PDB entry 4V4W | electron microscopy, 15.00 A resolution (very low resolution: no residue pairs are listed; an interface is given only as per-side residue counts) | chains B0 and B2 of the 52 polymer chains in the assembly

[Chain B0]
Molecule: 23S ribosomal RNA
From: Escherichia coli
Sequence (2740 nucleotides; numbered 16 to 2902; 147 numbers in that range are skipped by the numbering (no residue carries them; nothing is unmodelled there); the number before each row is that of its first residue):
    16 CGUACACGGUGGAUGCCCUGGCAGUCA
    44 AGGCGAUGAAGGACGUGCUAAUCUGCGAUAAGCGUCGGUAAGGUGAUAUG
    94 AACCGUU
   102 UAACCGGCGAUUUCCGAAUGGGGAA
   128 CCC
   140 CG
   149 AUCAUU
   161 AUCCA
   172 AAUGAGGCGAACCGGGGGAACUGAAACAUCUAAGUACCCCGAGGAAAAGA
   222 AAUCAACCGAGAUUCCCCCAGUAGCGGCGAGCGAACGGGGAGCAGCCC
   271 GAGCCU
   278 AAUCAGUGUGUGUGUU
   295 GUGGAAGCGUCUGGAAAGGCGCGCGAUACAGGGUGACAGCCCCGUACAC
   347 AAUGCACAUGCUGU
   362 AGCUCGAUGAGUAGGGCGGG
   383 C
   385 CGUGGUA
   393 CCUGUCUGAAUAUGGGGGGACCAUCCUCCAAGGCUAAAUACUC
   437 UGACUGACCGAUAGUGAACCAGUACCGUGAGGGAAAGGCGAAAAGAACCC
   487 CGGCGAGGGGAGUGAAAAAGAACCUGAAACCGUGUACGUACAAGCAGUGG
   537 GAGGCACCUUAUGCGUGUUAUGGCGUGCCUUUUGUAUAAUGGGUCAGCGA
   587 CUUAUAUUCUGUAGCAAGGUUAACC
   617 GGGGAGCCGAAGGGAAACCGAGUCUUAAC
   647 GGGCGUUAAGUUGCAGGGUAUAGACCCGAAACCCGGUGAUCUAGCCAUGG
   697 GCAGGUUGAAGGUUGGGUAACACUAACUGGAGGACCGAACCGACUAAUGU
   747 UGAAAAAUUAGCGGAUGACUUGUGGCUGGGGGUGAAAGGCCAAUCAAACC
   797 GGGAGAUAGCUGGUUCUCCCCGAAAGCUAUUUAGGUAGCGCCUCGUGAAU
   848 CAUCUCCGGGGGUAGAGCACUGUUUCGGCAAGGGGGUC
   891 GACUU
   897 CCAACCCGAUGCAAACUGCGAAUACCGGAG
   928 AUGUUAUCACGGGAGACACACGGCGGGUG
   958 UAACGUCCGUCGUGAAGAGGGAAACAACCCAGACCGC
   996 AGCUAAGGUCCCAAAGUCAUGGUUAAGUGGGAAACGAUGUGGGAAGGCCC
  1046 AGACAGCCAGGAUGUUGGCUUAGAAGCAGCCAUCAUUUAAAGAAAGCGUA
  1096 AUAGCUCACUGGUCGAGUCGGCCUGCGCGGAAGAUGUA
  1135 CGGGGCUAAACCAUGCACCGAAGCUGCGGCAGCGACG
  1173 UUAUGCGUUGUUGGGUAGGGGAGCGUUCUGUA
  1206 GCCUGCGAAGGUGUGCUGUGAGGCAUGCUGGAGGUAUCAGAAGUGCGAAU
  1256 GCUGACAUAAGUAACGAUAAAGCGGGUGAAAAGCCCGCUCGCCGGAAGAC
  1306 CAAGGGUUCCUGUCCAACGUUAAUCGGGGCAGGGUGAGUCGA
  1349 CCCUAAGGCGAGGCCGAAAGGCGUAGUCGAUGGGAAACAGGUUAAUAUUC
  1399 CUGUACUUGGUGUGUGGGUGAUGGAGGGACGGAGAAGGCUAUGUUAUGCC
  1449 AAGCUAUGGCUGCUGGUUGGUACGCUCAAGGGCGAUCGGGUCAGAAAAUC
  1499 UACCGGUCACAUGCCUCAGACGUAUCGGGAGCUUCCUCGGAAGCGAAGUA
  1549 ACAAA
  1555 GCCCU
  1561 CUUCCAGGAAAAGCUUCUAAACGUUGAAACAUGUCAAAUCGUACCCCAAA
  1611 CCGACACAGGUGGUCAGGUAGAGAAUACCA
  1642 GGCGCUUGAGAGAACUCGGGUGAAGGAACUAGGCAAAAUGGUGCCGUAAC
  1692 UUCGGGAGAAGGCACGCUGAU
  1716 UAG
  1728 CUCGC
  1741 CUG
  1746 AUCAGUCGAAGAUACCAGCUGGCUGCAACUGUUUAUUAAAAACACAGCAC
  1796 UGUGCAAACACGAAAGUGGACGUAUACGGUGUGACGCCUGCCCGGUGCCG
  1846 GAAGGUUAA
  1859 UGGGGUU
  1869 GCAA
  1877 AGCUCU
  1887 CGAAGCCCCGGUAAACGGCGGCCGUAACUAUAACGGUCCUAAGGUAGCGA
  1937 AAUUCCUUGUCGGGUAAGUUCCGACCUGCACGAAUGGCGUAAUGAUGGCC
  1987 AGGCUGUCUCCACCCGAGACUCAGUGAAAUUGAACUCGCUGUGAAGAUGC
  2037 AGUGUACCCGCGGCAAGACGGAAAGACCCCGUGAACCUUUACUAUAGCUU
  2087 GACACUGAACAUUGAGCCUUGAUGUGUAGGAUAGGUGGGAGGCUUUGAAG
  2137 UGUGGACGCCAGUCUGCAUGGAGCCGGCCUUGAAAUACCACCCUUUAAUG
  2187 UUUGAUGUUCUAAC
  2207 CCG
  2211 AAUCCGG
  2223 GGACAGUGUCUGGUGGGUAGUUUGACUGGGGCGGUCUCCUCCUAAAGAGU
  2273 AACGGAGGAGCACGAAGGUUGGCUAAUCCUGG
  2310 CAUCAGGAGGUUAGUGCAAUGGCAUAAGCCAGCUUGACUGCGAGCGUGAC
  2360 GGCGCGAGCAGGUGCGAAAGCAGGUCAUAGUGAUCCGGUGGU
  2403 CUGAAUGGAAGGGCCAUCG
  2423 UCAACGGA
  2433 AAAGGUACUCCGGGGAUAACAGGCUGAUACCGCCCAAGAGUUCAUAUCGA
  2483 CGGCGGUGUUUGGCACCUCGAUGUCGGCUCAUCACAUCCUGGGGCUGAAG
  2533 UAGGUCCCAAGGGUAUGGCUGUUCGCCAUUUAAAGUGGUACGCGAGCUGG
  2583 GUUUAGAACGUCGUGAGACAGUUCGGUCCCUAUCUGCCGUGGGCG
  2631 GAGAACUGAGGGGGGCUGCUCCUAGUACGAGAGGACCGGAGUGGACGCAU
  2681 CACUGGUGUUCGGGUUGUCA
  2702 GCCA
  2707 UGGCACUGCCCGGUAGCUAAAUGCGG
  2734 AGAGAUAAGUGCUGAAAGCAUCUAAGCACGAAACUUGCCCCGAGAUGAGU
  2784 UCUCCC
  2808 GAAGGAACGUUGAAGACGACGACGUUGAUAGGCCGGGUGUGUAAGCGCAG
  2858 CAAUGCGUUGAGCUAACCGGUACUAAUGAACCGAGGUCUUGACCA

[Chain B2]
Name: 50S ribosomal protein L1
From: Escherichia coli
Reference sequence: P0A7L0 (RL1_ECOLI); residues 5-226 here correspond to UniProt positions 6-227 (UniProt number = residue number + 1)
Sequence (222 residues; numbered 5 to 226; the number before each row is that of its first residue):
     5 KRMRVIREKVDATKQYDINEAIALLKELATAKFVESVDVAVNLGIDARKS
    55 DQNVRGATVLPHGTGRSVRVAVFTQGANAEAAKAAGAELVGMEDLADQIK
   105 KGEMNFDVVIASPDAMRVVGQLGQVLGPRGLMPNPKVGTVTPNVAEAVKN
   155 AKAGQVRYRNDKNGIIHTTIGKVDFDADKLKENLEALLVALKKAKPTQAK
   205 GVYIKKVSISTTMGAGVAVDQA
Swiss-Prot annotation at these positions:
  - modified residue (N6-succinyllysine): Lys104, Lys153, Lys185, Lys196

[Interface between chain B0 and chain B2]
At this resolution (15 A) residue pairs are not listed: 15 residues of chain B0 and 33 of chain B2 lie at the interface.

[In short]
15 residues of chain B0 and 33 residues of chain B2 are in contact.
Here chain B0 is 23S ribosomal RNA and chain B2 is 50S ribosomal protein L1, both from Escherichia coli. Entry
4V4W (Structure of a SecM-stalled E. coli ribosome complex obtained by fitting atomic models for RNA and ...)
was determined by electron microscopy (same publication as 4V4V).
